7LD3 - chains B and G of the 4 polymer chains in the assembly; structure by electron microscopy, 3.20 A resolution.

[Chain B]
Molecule: Guanine nucleotide-binding protein G(I)/G(S)/G(T) subunit beta-1
Source organism: Homo sapiens
UniProt: P62873 (GBB1_HUMAN); numbering as in UniProt (aligned over 2-340)
Sequence (350 residues; each row starts with the number of its first residue; numbers below 1 keep their minus sign (Met-9 is residue -9)):
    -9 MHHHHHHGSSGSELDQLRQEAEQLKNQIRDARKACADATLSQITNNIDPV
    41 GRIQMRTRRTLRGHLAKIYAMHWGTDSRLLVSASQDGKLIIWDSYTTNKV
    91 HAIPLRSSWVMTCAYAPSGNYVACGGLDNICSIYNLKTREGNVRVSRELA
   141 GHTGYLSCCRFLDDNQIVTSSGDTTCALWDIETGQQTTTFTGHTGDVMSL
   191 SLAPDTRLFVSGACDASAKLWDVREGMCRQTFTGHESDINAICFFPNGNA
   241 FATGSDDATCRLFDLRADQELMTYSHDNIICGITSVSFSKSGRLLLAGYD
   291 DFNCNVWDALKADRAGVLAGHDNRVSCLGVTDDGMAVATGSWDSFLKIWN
Not modelled in the structure: -9 to 3, 129-131
Construct notes: expression tag (-9 to 1)
Curated features (UniProtKB/Swiss-Prot):
  - modified residue: Ser2 (N-acetylserine), His266 (Phosphohistidine)
  - natural variant: Leu30 (L30F: In MRD42; uncertain significance), Arg52 (R52G: In MRD42), Gly64 (G64V: In MRD42), Asp76 (D76E: In MRD42; D76G: In MRD42), Gly77 (G77S: In MRD42), Lys78 (K78R: In MRD42), Ile80 (I80N: In MRD42; I80T: In MRD42), His91 (H91R: In MRD42; uncertain significance), Ala92 (A92T: In MRD42), Pro94 (P94S: In MRD42), Leu95 (L95P: In MRD42), Arg96 (R96L: In MRD42), 5 further natural variant entries in UniProt

[Chain G]
Molecule: Guanine nucleotide-binding protein G(I)/G(S)/G(O) subunit gamma-2
Source organism: Homo sapiens
UniProt: P59768 (GBG2_HUMAN); numbering as in UniProt (aligned over 1-71)
Sequence (71 residues; row label = number of the first residue in the row):
     1 MASNNTASIAQARKLVEQLKMEANIDRIKVSKAAADLMAYCEAHAKEDPL
    51 LTPVPASENPFREKKFFCAIL
Not modelled in the structure: 1-7, 64-71
Curated features (UniProtKB/Swiss-Prot):
  - modified residue: Ala2 (N-acetylalanine), Cys68 (Cysteine methyl ester)
  - lipidation: Cys68 (S-geranylgeranyl cysteine)

[Chain B / chain G interface]
Pairs across the interface (80; chain B residue first):
  Leu4(B) - Ser8(G)
  Leu7(B) - Ile9(G)
  Leu7(B) - Ala12(G)  hydrophobic
  Leu7(B) - Arg13(G)
  Glu10(B) - Lys20(G)  salt bridge
  Leu14(B) - Leu19(G)  hydrophobic
  Leu14(B) - Lys20(G)
  Lys15(B) - Leu19(G)
  Gln17(B) - Ala23(G)
  Ile18(B) - Ala23(G)  hydrophobic
  Ile18(B) - Arg27(G)
  Ala21(B) - Arg27(G)
  Arg22(B) - Glu22(G)  salt bridge
  Ala24(B) - Lys29(G)
  Cys25(B) - Ile28(G)
  Cys25(B) - Lys29(G)
  Cys25(B) - Val30(G)  hydrogen bond (backbone-backbone)
  Ala26(B) - Val30(G)  hydrophobic
  Asp27(B) - Lys29(G)  salt bridge
  Asp27(B) - Ser31(G)
  Ala28(B) - Val30(G)
  Ala28(B) - Ser31(G)
  Leu30(B) - Ala34(G)  hydrophobic
  Ile33(B) - Ser31(G)
  Ile33(B) - Ala34(G)  hydrophobic
  Ile33(B) - Met38(G)  hydrophobic
  Thr34(B) - Met38(G)  hydrogen bond
  Ile37(B) - Met38(G)  hydrophobic
  Val40(B) - Leu51(G)  hydrophobic
  Met45(B) - Leu50(G)  hydrophobic
  Arg49(B) - Phe61(G)  hydrogen bond (side chain-backbone)
  Arg49(B) - Arg62(G)
  Ser84(B) - Phe61(G)
  Tyr85(B) - Pro60(G)
  Tyr85(B) - Phe61(G)  hydrophobic
  Cys218(B) - Gln18(G)  hydrogen bond (backbone-side chain)
  Arg219(B) - Glu22(G)
  Thr221(B) - Glu22(G)
  Phe235(B) - Leu37(G)  hydrophobic
  Phe235(B) - Tyr40(G)  hydrophobic
  Phe235(B) - Cys41(G)  hydrophobic
  Pro236(B) - Tyr40(G)
  Asn237(B) - Tyr40(G)
  Ala240(B) - Leu37(G)  hydrophobic
  Asp254(B) - Ala33(G)
  Asp254(B) - Leu37(G)
  Arg256(B) - Arg27(G)
  Arg256(B) - Ile28(G)  hydrogen bond (backbone-backbone)
  Arg256(B) - Asp36(G)  salt bridge
  Ala257(B) - Ile28(G)
  Ala257(B) - Val30(G)  hydrophobic
  Ala257(B) - Ala33(G)  hydrophobic
  Asp258(B) - Glu22(G)
  Asp258(B) - Arg27(G)  salt bridge
  Gln259(B) - Val30(G)
  Leu261(B) - Val30(G)  hydrophobic
  Leu261(B) - Leu37(G)  hydrophobic
  Ser279(B) - Asp48(G)  hydrogen bond
  Lys280(B) - Glu47(G)
  Ser281(B) - Tyr40(G)
  Ser281(B) - Cys41(G)  hydrogen bond (backbone-side chain)
  Ser281(B) - His44(G)
  Ser281(B) - Asp48(G)  hydrogen bond
  Ser281(B) - Leu51(G)
  Gly282(B) - Cys41(G)
  Arg283(B) - Cys41(G)
  Arg283(B) - Leu51(G)
  Leu284(B) - Leu50(G)
  Leu300(B) - Cys41(G)  hydrophobic
  Asp323(B) - Pro49(G)
  Gly324(B) - Pro49(G)
  Gly324(B) - Leu50(G)
  Met325(B) - Pro49(G)  hydrophobic
  Met325(B) - Leu50(G)
  Met325(B) - Pro60(G)
  Ala326(B) - Phe61(G)  hydrophobic
  Ile338(B) - Phe61(G)  hydrophobic
  Asn340(B) - Leu50(G)
  Asn340(B) - Asn59(G)  hydrogen bond
  Asn340(B) - Phe61(G)
Also at the interface, not in a pair above, chain B (59 interface residues in all): Ala11, Ile43, Arg48, Trp63, Lys209, Met217, Gln220, Leu252, Val320, Val327
Also at the interface, not in a pair above, chain G (39 interface residues in all): Leu15, Val16, Met21, Ile25, Asp26, Glu42, Ala45, Val54

[Overview]
59 residues of chain B and 39 residues of chain G are in contact; the contacts include 9 hydrogen bonds and 5
salt bridges. Polar contacts include Glu10(B)-Lys20(G), Arg22(B)-Glu22(G) and Asp27(B)-Lys29(G).
Chain B is Guanine nucleotide-binding protein G(I)/G(S)/G(T) subunit beta-1 and chain G is Guanine
nucleotide-binding protein G(I)/G(S)/G(O) subunit gamma-2, both from Homo sapiens; the structure, Cryo-EM
structure of the human adenosine A1 receptor-Gi2-protein complex bound to its endogenous agonist and an ...,
was determined by electron microscopy, deposited together with 7LD4.
